PDB entry 8G6O | electron microscopy, 3.10 A resolution | chains D and E of the 5 polymer chains in the assembly

[Chain D (and E)]
Molecule: Capsid protein
Source organism: Human immunodeficiency virus 1
Notes: chain E of this document is another copy of the same molecule, construct and numbering; everything in this record applies to it too
UniProtKB: B6DRA0 (B6DRA0_9HIV1); residues 1-231 here correspond to UniProt positions 133-363 (UniProt number = residue number + 132)
Sequence (238 residues; numbered 0 to 237; the number before each row is that of its first residue; numbering starts at 0):
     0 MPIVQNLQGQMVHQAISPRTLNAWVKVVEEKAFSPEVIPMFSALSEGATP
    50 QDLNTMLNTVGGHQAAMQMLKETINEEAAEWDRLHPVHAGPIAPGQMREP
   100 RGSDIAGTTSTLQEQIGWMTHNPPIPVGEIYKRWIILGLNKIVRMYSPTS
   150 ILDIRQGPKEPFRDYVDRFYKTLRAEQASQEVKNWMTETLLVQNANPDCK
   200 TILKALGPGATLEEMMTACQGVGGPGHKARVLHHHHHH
Not modelled in the structure: 0-11, 86-95, 221-237 (chain E: 0-11, 75-237)
Construct notes: initiating methionine (0); expression tag (232-237)

[Interface between chain D and chain E]
Pairs across the interface (14):
  A14(D) with E45(E)
  P17(D) with L43(E), hydrophobic
  R18(D) with R18(E)
  L20(D) with M39(E), hydrophobic; A42(E), hydrophobic
  V24(D) with K30(E)
  T54(D) with P38(E)
  N57(D) with E35(E); P38(E)
  T58(D) with E35(E); P38(E); M39(E)
  V59(D) with E35(E)
  G60(D) with E35(E)
Also at the interface, not in a pair above, chain D (12 interface residues in all): N21, E28
Also at the interface, not in a pair above, chain E (9 interface residues in all): S41

[Overview]
12 residues of chain D and 9 residues of chain E are in contact.
Chain D and chain E are both Capsid protein (Human immunodeficiency virus 1); the structure, HIV-1 capsid
lattice bound to IP6 and Lenacapavir, was determined by electron microscopy together with 8G6K, 8G6L, 8G6M and
8G6N from the same study.
